PDB entry 5XDB | X-ray diffraction, 1.81 A resolution | chains C and D of the 4 polymer chains in the assembly

Chain C (and D):
Molecule: Thermophilic dibenzothiophene desulfurization enzyme C
Organism: Paenibacillus sp. A11-2
Notes: chain D of this document is another copy of the same molecule, construct and numbering; everything in this record applies to it too
Reference sequence: Q9LBX2 (Q9LBX2_9BACL); numbering as in UniProt (aligned over 1-414)
Chain sequence (414 residues; numbered 1 to 414; the number before each row is that of its first residue):
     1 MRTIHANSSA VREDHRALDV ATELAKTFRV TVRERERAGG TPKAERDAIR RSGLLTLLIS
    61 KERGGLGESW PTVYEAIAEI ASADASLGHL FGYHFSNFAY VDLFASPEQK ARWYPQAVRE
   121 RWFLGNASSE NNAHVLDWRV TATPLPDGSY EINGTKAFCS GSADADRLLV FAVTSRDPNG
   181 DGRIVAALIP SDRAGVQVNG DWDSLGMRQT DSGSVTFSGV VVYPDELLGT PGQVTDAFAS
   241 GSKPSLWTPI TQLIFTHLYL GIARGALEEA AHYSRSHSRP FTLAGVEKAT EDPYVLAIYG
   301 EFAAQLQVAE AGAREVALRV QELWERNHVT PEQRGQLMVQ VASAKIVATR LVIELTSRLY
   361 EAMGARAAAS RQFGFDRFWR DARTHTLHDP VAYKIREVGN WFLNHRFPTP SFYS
Disordered / not traced: 1-14
Residues lining bound ligands:
  - FMN (flavin mononucleotide), molecule 1: H89, Y93, N126, S128, S129, V135, F158, C159, S160, W202, M207, S212, T384, H385, L387, H388, Y413
  - FMN, molecule 2: R279, G364, A365, R366
What the authors report for this chain:
  - binding site for flavin mononucleotide: N126, S129, E130, F158, S160, W202, R279, R366, H388, Y413
  - mutagenesis - Y93A: abolished catalytic activity
  - mutagenesis - Y93F: abolished catalytic activity on BT
  - catalytic residues: H89, S160
  - catalytic residues: Y93, H388 (proposed by the authors, not directly observed)
  - specificity-determining residues: Y413 (proposed by the authors, not directly observed)

Chain C / chain D interface:
Pairs across the interface (104):
  E130(C) - R279(D)  hydrogen bond (backbone-side chain)
  N131(C) - R279(D)
  N131(C) - R366(D)  hydrogen bond
  N132(C) - R279(D)  hydrogen bond (backbone-side chain)
  A133(C) - R279(D)
  A133(C) - P280(D)
  H134(C) - R279(D)
  H134(C) - P280(D)
  H134(C) - T282(D)  hydrogen bond
  V135(C) - R279(D)
  V135(C) - L283(D)  hydrophobic
  L136(C) - T282(D)
  L136(C) - L283(D)  hydrophobic
  F158(C) - R366(D)
  F158(C) - A369(D)  hydrophobic
  W202(C) - A369(D)  hydrophobic
  D203(C) - A369(D)
  D203(C) - S370(D)
  D203(C) - R371(D)  salt bridge
  S204(C) - A368(D)  hydrogen bond (side chain-backbone)
  S204(C) - A369(D)
  S204(C) - R371(D)
  L205(C) - Y360(D)
  L205(C) - A368(D)  hydrogen bond (backbone-backbone)
  L205(C) - R371(D)
  L205(C) - D376(D)
  R208(C) - R371(D)
  R279(C) - E130(D)  hydrogen bond (side chain-backbone)
  R279(C) - N131(D)
  R279(C) - N132(D)  hydrogen bond (side chain-backbone)
  R279(C) - A133(D)
  R279(C) - V135(D)
  P280(C) - A133(D)
  P280(C) - H134(D)
  F281(C) - P390(D)
  F281(C) - Y393(D)  hydrophobic
  T282(C) - H134(D)  hydrogen bond
  T282(C) - L136(D)
  L283(C) - V135(D)  hydrophobic
  L283(C) - L136(D)  hydrophobic
  L283(C) - S411(D)
  L283(C) - Y413(D)  hydrophobic
  A284(C) - Y393(D)  hydrophobic
  V286(C) - Y393(D)
  D292(C) - Y393(D)  hydrogen bond
  P293(C) - Y393(D)
  Y294(C) - A392(D)  hydrophobic
  Y294(C) - Y393(D)
  Y294(C) - R396(D)
  R350(C) - R358(D)
  R350(C) - E361(D)  salt bridge
  I353(C) - S357(D)
  S357(C) - I353(D)
  S357(C) - W379(D)  hydrogen bond
  S357(C) - R383(D)  hydrogen bond (backbone-side chain)
  R358(C) - R350(D)
  R358(C) - R383(D)
  Y360(C) - L205(D)
  Y360(C) - W379(D)  hydrophobic
  Y360(C) - R383(D)
  Y360(C) - L387(D)
  E361(C) - R350(D)  salt bridge
  E361(C) - R383(D)  salt bridge
  E361(C) - L387(D)
  G364(C) - L387(D)
  A365(C) - L387(D)
  R366(C) - N131(D)  hydrogen bond
  A368(C) - S204(D)
  A368(C) - L205(D)  hydrogen bond (backbone-backbone)
  A368(C) - T384(D)
  A368(C) - L387(D)  hydrophobic
  A369(C) - F158(D)  hydrophobic
  A369(C) - W202(D)  hydrophobic
  A369(C) - D203(D)
  A369(C) - S204(D)
  S370(C) - D203(D)
  R371(C) - D203(D)  salt bridge
  R371(C) - S204(D)
  R371(C) - L205(D)
  R371(C) - R208(D)
  D376(C) - L205(D)
  D376(C) - W379(D)
  W379(C) - S357(D)  hydrogen bond
  W379(C) - Y360(D)  hydrophobic
  W379(C) - D376(D)
  W379(C) - W379(D)  hydrophobic
  R383(C) - S357(D)  hydrogen bond (side chain-backbone)
  R383(C) - Y360(D)
  R383(C) - E361(D)  salt bridge
  T384(C) - A368(D)
  L387(C) - Y360(D)
  L387(C) - E361(D)
  L387(C) - G364(D)
  L387(C) - A365(D)
  L387(C) - A368(D)  hydrophobic
  P390(C) - F281(D)
  A392(C) - Y294(D)  hydrophobic
  Y393(C) - F281(D)  hydrophobic
  Y393(C) - A284(D)  hydrophobic
  Y393(C) - V286(D)
  Y393(C) - D292(D)  hydrogen bond
  Y393(C) - Y294(D)
  R396(C) - Y294(D)
  Y413(C) - L283(D)  hydrophobic
Interface residues without a listed pair, chain C (50 interface residues in all): T356, Q372, V391, S411
Interface residues without a listed pair, chain D (48 interface residues in all): P293, V391

Summary:
50 residues of chain C and 48 residues of chain D are in contact; the contacts include 17 hydrogen bonds and 6
salt bridges. Polar contacts include D203(C)-R371(D), R350(C)-E361(D) and E361(C)-R383(D). Ligands of chain C:
flavin mononucleotide. From the paper: catalytic residues H89(C), S160(C) and Y93(C) among others; Y93A of
chain C abolishes catalytic activity.
Both chains are Thermophilic dibenzothiophene desulfurization enzyme C (Paenibacillus sp. A11-2). Entry 5XDB
(Crystal structure of FMN-bound TdsC from Paenibacillus sp. A11-2) was determined by X-ray diffraction
together with 5XB8, 5XDC, 5XDD, 5XDE and 5XDG from the same study.
